PDB entry 5YQG | X-ray diffraction, 2.10 A resolution | chains C and D of the 6 polymer chains in the assembly

== Chain C (and D) ==
Name: 14-3-3 protein eta
From: Mus musculus
Notes: chain D of this document is another copy of the same molecule, construct and numbering; everything in this record applies to it too
Reference sequence: P68510 (1433F_MOUSE); residues 1-246 here = UniProt positions 1-246
Amino-acid sequence (252 residues; row label = number of the first residue in the row; numbers below 1 keep their minus sign (Gly-5 is residue -5)):
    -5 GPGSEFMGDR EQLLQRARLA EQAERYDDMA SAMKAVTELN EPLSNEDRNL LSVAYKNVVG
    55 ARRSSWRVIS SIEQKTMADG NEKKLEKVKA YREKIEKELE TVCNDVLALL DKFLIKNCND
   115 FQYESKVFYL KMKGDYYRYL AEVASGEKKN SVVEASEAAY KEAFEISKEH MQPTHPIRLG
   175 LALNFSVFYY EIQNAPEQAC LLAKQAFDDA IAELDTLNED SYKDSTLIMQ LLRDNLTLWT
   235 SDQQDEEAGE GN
Not modelled in the structure: -5 to -1, 237-246 (chain D: -5 to 0, 73-74, 209-213, 235-246)
Differences from the reference sequence: expression tag (-5 to 0)
UniProt features mapped onto this chain:
  - site (Interaction with phosphoserine on interacting protein): Arg57, Arg132
  - modified residue: Gly2 (N-acetylglycine), Ser25 (Phosphoserine), Ser59 (Phosphoserine)

== Interface between chain C and chain D ==
Residue-residue contacts (40; chain C residue first):
  Phe0(C) with Lys77(D)
  Met1(C) with Lys77(D); Lys81(D)
  Gln9(C) with Lys78(D), hydrogen bond (side chain-backbone); Lys81(D); Val82(D)
  Arg10(C) with Tyr85(D)
  Leu13(C) with Ile63(D); Ile66(D), hydrophobic
  Ala14(C) with Tyr85(D)
  Gln16(C) with Val62(D)
  Ala17(C) with Ser59(D), hydrogen bond (backbone-side chain)
  Arg19(C) with Ser59(D); Tyr85(D), hydrogen bond; Lys88(D); Ile89(D); Glu92(D), salt bridge
  Asp22(C) with Tyr85(D), hydrogen bond; Lys88(D)
  Arg56(C) with Arg19(D)
  Ser59(C) with Ala17(D), hydrogen bond (side chain-backbone); Arg19(D)
  Val62(C) with Gln16(D)
  Ile63(C) with Leu13(D); Ala17(D), hydrophobic
  Lys78(C) with Gln9(D)
  Lys81(C) with Met1(D); Gln6(D); Gln9(D)
  Val82(C) with Leu13(D), hydrophobic
  Tyr85(C) with Arg10(D); Leu13(D), hydrophobic; Ala14(D); Arg19(D), hydrogen bond; Asp22(D), hydrogen bond
  Lys88(C) with Arg10(D); Arg19(D); Asp22(D)
  Ile89(C) with Arg19(D)
  Glu92(C) with Arg19(D), salt bridge
Other interface residues (no listed pair), chain C (23 interface residues in all): Ile66, Ala84
Other interface residues (no listed pair), chain D (23 interface residues in all): Arg56

== Overview ==
The chain C/chain D interface involves 23 residues from each chain; the contacts include 7 hydrogen bonds and
2 salt bridges. Among the polar pairs are Arg19(C)-Glu92(D), Gln9(C)-Lys78(D) and Ala17(C)-Ser59(D).
Both chains are 14-3-3 protein eta (Mus musculus). Entry 5YQG (The structure of 14-3-3 and pNumb peptide) was
determined by X-ray diffraction.
